Entry 1NL2 (X-ray diffraction, 2.30 A resolution); this record covers chain A.

# Chain A
Name: Prothrombin
From: Bos taurus
Notes: EC 3.4.21.5; fragment: FRAGMENT 1 (residues 1-156)
UniProt: P00735 (THRB_BOVIN); residues 1-146 here correspond to UniProt positions 44-189 (UniProt number = residue number + 43)
Chain sequence (146 residues; row label = number of the first residue in the row):
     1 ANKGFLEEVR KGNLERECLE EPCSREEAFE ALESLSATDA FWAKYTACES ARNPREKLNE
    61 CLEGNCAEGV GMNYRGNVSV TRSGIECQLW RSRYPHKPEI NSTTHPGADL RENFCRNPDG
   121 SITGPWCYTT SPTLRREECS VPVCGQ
Cystine bridges: C18-C23, C48-C61, C66-C144, C87-C127, C115-C139
Covalently attached groups: N-acetylglucosamine (NAG) linked to N77, N101
Modified / non-standard residues: E7, E8, E15, E17, E20, E21, E26, E27, E30, E33 (gamma-carboxy-glutamic acid; CGU)
Differences from the reference sequence: modified residue (7-8, 15, 17, 20-21, 26-27, 30, 33)
Bound ions: Ca2+ site 1: A1, E7, E17, E21; Ca2+ site 2: N2, E7, E8, E17, E27; Ca2+ site 3: E8, E27, E30; Ca2+ site 4: E8, E17, E27, E30; Ca2+ site 5: E15, E20; Ca2+ site 6: E21 (together with lysophosphotidylserine); Ca2+ site 7: E26, E30
Residues lining bound ligands: lysophosphotidylserine (LPS; o-{hydroxy[((2R)-2-hydroxy-3-{[(1S)-1-hydroxypentadecyl]oxy}propyl)oxy]phosphoryl}-L-serine): K3, F5, L6, E7, R10, R16, E17, E21
Swiss-Prot annotation at these positions:
  - modified residue (4-carboxyglutamate): E7, E8, E15, E17, E20, E21, E26, E27, E30, E33
  - glycosylation (N-linked (GlcNAc...) asparagine): N77, N101

# Summary
Bound to chain A: lysophosphotidylserine. Covalently linked N-acetylglucosamine: at N77 and N101. The Ca2+
site 1 is built by A1, E7, E17 and E21. The Ca2+ site 2 is built by N2, E7, E8, E17 and E27.
Chain A is Prothrombin (Bos taurus); the structure, Bovine prothrombin fragment 1 in complex with calcium and
lysophosphotidylserine, was determined by X-ray diffraction (same publication as 1NL1).
